8XZJ - chains A and B of the 6 polymer chains in the assembly; structure by electron microscopy, 3.00 A resolution.

[Chain A]
Molecule: Guanine nucleotide-binding protein G(i) subunit alpha-1
From: Homo sapiens
UniProtKB: P63096 (GNAI1_HUMAN); numbering as in UniProt (aligned over 1-354)
Sequence (354 residues; each row starts with the number of its first residue):
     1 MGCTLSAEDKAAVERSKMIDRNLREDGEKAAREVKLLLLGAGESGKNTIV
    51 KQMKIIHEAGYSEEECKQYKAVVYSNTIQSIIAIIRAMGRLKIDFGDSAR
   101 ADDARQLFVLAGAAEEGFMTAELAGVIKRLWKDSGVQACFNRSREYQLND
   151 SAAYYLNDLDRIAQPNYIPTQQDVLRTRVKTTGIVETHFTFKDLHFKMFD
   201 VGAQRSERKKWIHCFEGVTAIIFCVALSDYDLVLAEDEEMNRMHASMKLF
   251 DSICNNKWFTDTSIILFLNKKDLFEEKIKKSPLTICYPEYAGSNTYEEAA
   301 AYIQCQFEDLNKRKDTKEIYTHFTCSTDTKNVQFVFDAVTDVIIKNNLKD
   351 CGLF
Unresolved in the structure: 1-2, 55-181, 233-239
Construct notes: conflict Asn47 (Ser in P63096), Ala203 (Gly in P63096), Ala245 (Glu in P63096), Ser326 (Ala in P63096)
Swiss-Prot annotation at these positions:
  - region: Lys35 to Lys46, Thr48 (G1 motif), Asp173 to Thr181 (G2 motif), Phe196 to Gly202, Gln204, Arg205 (G3 motif), Ile265 to Asp272 (G4 motif), Thr324, Cys325, Thr327 to Thr329 (G5 motif)
  - binding site (GTP): Glu43 to Lys46, Thr48, Ser151, Leu175 to Thr181, Asp200 to Gly202, Gln204, Asn269 to Asp272
  - binding site (Mg(2+)): Thr181
  - modified residue: Arg178 (ADP-ribosylarginine), Gln204 (Deamidated glutamine), Cys351 (ADP-ribosylcysteine)
  - lipidation: Gly2 (N-myristoyl glycine), Cys3 (S-palmitoyl cysteine)
  - natural variant: Gly40 (G40C: In NEDHISB; G40R: In NEDHISB), Gly45 (G45D: In NEDHISB), Thr48 (T48I: In NEDHISB; T48K: In NEDHISB), Gln52 (Q52P: In NEDHISB), Ser75 (deletion: In NEDHISB; uncertain significance), Gln172 (deletion: In NEDHISB), Asp173 (D173V: In NEDHISB), Glu186 to Phe189 (deletion: In NEDHISB; uncertain significance), Cys224 (C224Y: In NEDHISB), Lys270 (K270N: In NEDHISB; K270R: In NEDHISB), Asp272 (D272G: In NEDHISB), Val332 (V332E: In NEDHISB; uncertain significance)
  - mutagenesis: Gly42 (G42R: Abolishes switch to an activated conformation and dissociation from beta and gamma subunits upon GTP binding. Abolishes interaction with RGS family members), Glu116 (E116L: Enhances interaction (inactive GDP-bound) with RGS14), Gln147 (Q147L: Enhances interaction (inactive GDP-bound) with RGS14)

[Chain B]
Molecule: Guanine nucleotide-binding protein G(I)/G(S)/G(T) subunit beta-1
From: Homo sapiens
UniProtKB: P62873 (GBB1_HUMAN); residue numbers follow UniProt; this construct covers 2-340
Sequence (339 residues; row label = number of the first residue in the row):
     2 SELDQLRQEAEQLKNQIRDARKACADATLSQITNNIDPVGRIQMRTRRTL
    52 RGHLAKIYAMHWGTDSRLLVSASQDGKLIIWDSYTTNKVHAIPLRSSWVM
   102 TCAYAPSGNYVACGGLDNICSIYNLKTREGNVRVSRELAGHTGYLSCCRF
   152 LDDNQIVTSSGDTTCALWDIETGQQTTTFTGHTGDVMSLSLAPDTRLFVS
   202 GACDASAKLWDVREGMCRQTFTGHESDINAICFFPNGNAFATGSDDATCR
   252 LFDLRADQELMTYSHDNIICGITSVSFSKSGRLLLAGYDDFNCNVWDALK
   302 ADRAGVLAGHDNRVSCLGVTDDGMAVATGSWDSFLKIWN
Swiss-Prot annotation at these positions:
  - modified residue: Ser2 (N-acetylserine), His266 (Phosphohistidine)
  - natural variant: Leu30 (L30F: In MRD42; uncertain significance), Arg52 (R52G: In MRD42), Gly64 (G64V: In MRD42), Asp76 (D76E: In MRD42; D76G: In MRD42), Gly77 (G77S: In MRD42), Lys78 (K78R: In MRD42), Ile80 (I80N: In MRD42; I80T: In MRD42), His91 (H91R: In MRD42; uncertain significance), Ala92 (A92T: In MRD42), Pro94 (P94S: In MRD42), Leu95 (L95P: In MRD42), Arg96 (R96L: In MRD42), 5 further natural variant entries in UniProt

[How chain A and chain B interact]
Contacting residue pairs (49; chain A residue first):
  Val13(A) with Asn88(B)
  Arg15(A) with Val90(B), hydrogen bond (side chain-backbone); His91(B), hydrogen bond
  Ser16(A) with Asn88(B); Lys89(B), hydrogen bond (side chain-backbone)
  Ile19(A) with Lys89(B); Ala92(B), hydrophobic
  Asp20(A) with Lys89(B), salt bridge
  Leu23(A) with Gly53(B); Leu55(B); Lys78(B); Ile80(B), hydrophobic; Lys89(B)
  Asp26(A) with Lys78(B), salt bridge
  Gly27(A) with Leu55(B)
  Thr182(A) with Asn119(B), hydrogen bond (backbone-side chain)
  Gly183(A) with Leu117(B); Asp118(B); Asn119(B)
  Ile184(A) with Trp99(B); Leu117(B), hydrogen bond (backbone-backbone)
  Glu186(A) with Trp99(B)
  Phe199(A) with Trp99(B)
  Gln204(A) with Leu117(B), hydrogen bond (side chain-backbone); Asn119(B), hydrogen bond; Gly144(B); Tyr145(B), hydrogen bond (side chain-backbone)
  Ser206(A) with Tyr145(B); Gly162(B); Asp186(B)
  Glu207(A) with Asp186(B), hydrogen bond (backbone-side chain)
  Lys210(A) with Met101(B); Tyr145(B); Cys204(B); Asp228(B), salt bridge; Asn230(B), hydrogen bond; Asp246(B), salt bridge
  Trp211(A) with Leu117(B), hydrophobic; Tyr145(B)
  His213(A) with Tyr59(B); Trp332(B)
  Cys214(A) with Tyr59(B); Gln75(B), hydrogen bond (backbone-side chain); Trp99(B)
  Phe215(A) with Trp99(B), hydrophobic; Leu117(B), hydrophobic
  Glu216(A) with Lys57(B), salt bridge
  Trp258(A) with Arg314(B); Trp332(B), hydrophobic
Other interface residues (no listed pair), chain A (26 interface residues in all): Ala12, Lys35, Ala203
Other interface residues (no listed pair), chain B (30 interface residues in all): Thr87, Thr143, Met188

[Overview]
The interface between chain A and chain B involves 26 residues on one side and 30 on the other; the contacts
include 11 hydrogen bonds and 5 salt bridges. Polar contacts include Asp20(A)-Lys89(B), Asp26(A)-Lys78(B) and
Lys210(A)-Asp228(B).
Chain A is Guanine nucleotide-binding protein G(i) subunit alpha-1 and chain B is Guanine nucleotide-binding
protein G(I)/G(S)/G(T) subunit beta-1, both from Homo sapiens; the structure, Cryo-EM structure of the
WN353-bound human APLNR-Gi complex, was determined by electron microscopy, deposited together with 8XZG, 8XZF,
8XZH and 8XZI.
